PDB entry 8KIE | electron microscopy, 2.50 A resolution | chains y and o of the 4 polymer chains in the assembly

[Chain y]
Protein: Ribosome-binding ATPase YchF
Source organism: Escherichia coli
UniProt: P0ABU2 (YCHF_ECOLI); residues 1-363 here = UniProt positions 1-363
Chain sequence (379 residues; row label = number of the first residue in the row; numbers below 1 keep their minus sign (Met-15 is residue -15)):
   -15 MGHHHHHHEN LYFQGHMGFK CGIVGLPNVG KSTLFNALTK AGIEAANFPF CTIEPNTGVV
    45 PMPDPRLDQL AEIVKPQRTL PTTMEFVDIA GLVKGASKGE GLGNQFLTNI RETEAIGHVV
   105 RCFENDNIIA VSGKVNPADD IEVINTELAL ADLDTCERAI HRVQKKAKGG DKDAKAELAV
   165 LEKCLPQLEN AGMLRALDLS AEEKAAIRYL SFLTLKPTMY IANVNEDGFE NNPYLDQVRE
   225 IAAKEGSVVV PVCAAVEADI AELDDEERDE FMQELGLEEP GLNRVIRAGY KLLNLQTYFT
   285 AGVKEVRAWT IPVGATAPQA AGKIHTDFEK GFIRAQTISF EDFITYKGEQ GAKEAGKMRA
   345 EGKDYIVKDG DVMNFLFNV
Not modelled in the structure: -15 to 0
Differences from the reference sequence: initiating methionine (-15); expression tag (-14 to 0); engineered mutation Ala114 (His in P0ABU2)

[Chain o]
Protein: 50S ribosomal protein L19
Source organism: Escherichia coli
UniProt: P0A7K6 (RL19_ECOLI); residue numbers follow UniProt; this construct covers 1-115
Chain sequence (115 residues; numbered 1 to 115; the number before each row is that of its first residue):
     1 MSNIIKQLEQ EQMKQDVPSF RPGDTVEVKV WVVEGSKKRL QAFEGVVIAI RNRGLHSAFT
    61 VRKISNGEGV ERVFQTHSPV VDSISVKRRG AVRKAKLYYL RERTGKAARI KERLN
Not modelled in the structure: 1

[How chain y and chain o interact]
Residue-residue contacts (11; chain y residue first):
  Gln148(y) - Lys106(o)  hydrogen bond
  Glu166(y) - Thr104(o)
  Glu166(y) - Gly105(o)
  Glu166(y) - Lys106(o)  hydrogen bond (side chain-backbone)
  Pro170(y) - Ile64(o)  hydrophobic
  Gln171(y) - Asn66(o)  hydrogen bond (side chain-backbone)
  Gln171(y) - Gly67(o)
  Asn174(y) - Ile64(o)  hydrogen bond (side chain-backbone)
  Ala180(y) - Asn66(o)
  Leu181(y) - Asn66(o)
  Leu181(y) - Gly67(o)
Other interface residues (no listed pair), chain y (9 interface residues in all): Leu169, Glu173
Other interface residues (no listed pair), chain o (8 interface residues in all): Ser65, Arg109

[In short]
Chain y and chain o form an interface of 9 and 8 residues respectively, with 4 hydrogen bonds. Polar pairs
include Gln148(y)-Lys106(o), Glu166(y)-Lys106(o) and Gln171(y)-Asn66(o).
Here chain y is Ribosome-binding ATPase YchF and chain o is 50S ribosomal protein L19, both from Escherichia
coli. Entry 8KIE (Structure of YchF with 50S ribosomal subunit (local map)) was determined by electron
microscopy.
